Entry 6WNR (electron microscopy, 3.30 A resolution); this record covers chains C and E of the 22 polymer chains in the assembly.

Chain C:
Protein: ATP synthase subunit alpha
From: Escherichia coli
Notes: EC 7.1.2.2
Reference sequence: A0A073FQ32 (A0A073FQ32_ECOLX); numbering as in UniProt (aligned over 1-513)
Sequence (513 residues; numbered 1 to 513; the number before each row is that of its first residue):
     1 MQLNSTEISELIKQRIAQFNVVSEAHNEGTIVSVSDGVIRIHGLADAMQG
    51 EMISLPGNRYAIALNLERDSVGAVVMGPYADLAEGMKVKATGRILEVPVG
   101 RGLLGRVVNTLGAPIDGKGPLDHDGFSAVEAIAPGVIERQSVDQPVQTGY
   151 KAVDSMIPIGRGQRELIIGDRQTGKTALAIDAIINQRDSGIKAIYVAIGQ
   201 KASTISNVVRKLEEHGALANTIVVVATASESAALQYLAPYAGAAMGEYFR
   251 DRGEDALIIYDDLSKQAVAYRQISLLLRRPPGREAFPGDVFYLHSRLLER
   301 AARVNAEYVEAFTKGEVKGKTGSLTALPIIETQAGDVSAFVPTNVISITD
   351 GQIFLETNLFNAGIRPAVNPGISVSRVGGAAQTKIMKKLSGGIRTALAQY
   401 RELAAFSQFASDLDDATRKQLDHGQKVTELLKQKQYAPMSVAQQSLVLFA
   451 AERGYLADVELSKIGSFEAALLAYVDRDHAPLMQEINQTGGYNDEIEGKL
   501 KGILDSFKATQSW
Unresolved in the structure: 1
Construct notes: conflict Ala47 (Cys in A0A073FQ32), Ala90 (Cys in A0A073FQ32), Ala193 (Cys in A0A073FQ32), Ala243 (Cys in A0A073FQ32)
Small-molecule neighbours:
  - ADP (adenosine-5'-diphosphate): Val374, Ser375, Arg376
  - ATP (adenosine-5'-triphosphate): Tyr150, Asp170, Arg171, Gln172, Thr173, Gly174, Lys175, Thr176, Ala177, Glu331, Phe360, Arg365, Pro366, Gln433, Lys434, Gln435

Chain E:
Protein: ATP synthase subunit beta
From: Escherichia coli
Notes: EC 7.1.2.2
Reference sequence: A0A192CEZ8 (A0A192CEZ8_ECOLX); residues 0-459 here correspond to UniProt positions 1-460 (UniProt number = residue number + 1)
Sequence (471 residues; numbered -11 to 459; the number before each row is that of its first residue; numbers below 1 keep their minus sign (Met-11 is residue -11)):
   -11 MRGSHHHHHHGMATGKIVQVIGAVVDVEFPQDAVPRVYDALEVQNGNERL
    39 VLEVQQQLGGGIVRTIAMGSSDGLRRGLDVKDLEHPIEVPVGKATLGRIM
    89 NVLGEPVDMKGEIGEEERWAIHRAAPSYEELSNSQELLETGIKVIDLMAP
   139 FAKGGKVGLFGGAGVGKTVNMMELIRNIAIEHSGYSVFAGVGERTREGND
   189 FYHEMTDSNVIDKVSLVYGQMNEPPGNRLRVALTGLTMAEKFRDEGRDVL
   239 LFVDNIYRYTLAGTEVSALLGRMPSAVGYQPTLAEEMGVLQERITSTKTG
   289 SITSVQAVYVPADDLTDPSPATTFAHLDATVVLSRQIASLGIYPAVDPLD
   339 STSRQLDPLVVGQEHYDTARGVQSILQRYQELKDIIAILGMDELSEEDKL
   389 VVARARKIQRFLSQPFFVAEVFTGSPGKYVSLKDTIRGFKGIMEGEYDHL
   439 PEQAFYMVGSIEEAVEKAKKL
Unresolved in the structure: -11 to -1
Construct notes: initiating methionine (-11); expression tag (-10 to -1); conflict Ala137 (Cys138 in A0A192CEZ8)
Small-molecule neighbours: ADP (adenosine-5'-diphosphate): Gly150, Ala151, Gly152, Val153, Gly154, Lys155, Thr156, Val157, Tyr331, Gln402, Phe404, Ala407, Phe410, Thr411

Interface between chain C and chain E:
Pairs across the interface (51; chain C residue first):
  Ile8(C) - Gly48(E)
  Ser9(C) - Gln19(E)
  Glu10(C) - Gln19(E)
  Val32(C) - Leu46(E)
  Val32(C) - Gly47(E)
  Ser33(C) - Gln45(E)
  Val34(C) - Gln44(E)
  Val34(C) - Gln45(E)  hydrogen bond (backbone-backbone)
  Ser35(C) - Gln44(E)
  Asp36(C) - Gln44(E)
  Asp36(C) - Arg260(E)  salt bridge
  Ala80(C) - Arg24(E)
  Ala80(C) - Val25(E)
  Asp81(C) - Arg24(E)
  Leu82(C) - Gln45(E)  hydrogen bond (backbone-side chain)
  Ala83(C) - Gln45(E)
  Glu84(C) - Gln45(E)  hydrogen bond (backbone-side chain)
  Glu84(C) - Leu46(E)
  Glu84(C) - Gly47(E)
  Glu84(C) - Gly48(E)  hydrogen bond (side chain-backbone)
  Glu84(C) - Gly49(E)  hydrogen bond (side chain-backbone)
  Ile115(C) - Tyr116(E)  hydrophobic
  Arg171(C) - Phe312(E)
  Gln172(C) - Arg342(E)
  Lys201(C) - Glu280(E)
  Lys201(C) - His314(E)  hydrogen bond (side chain-backbone)
  Lys201(C) - Asp316(E)  salt bridge
  Ala202(C) - Leu119(E)  hydrophobic
  Ala202(C) - Glu280(E)  hydrogen bond (backbone-side chain)
  Ser203(C) - Thr283(E)
  Ser206(C) - Tyr116(E)
  Val209(C) - Tyr116(E)
  Arg210(C) - Asn121(E)
  Arg210(C) - Ser122(E)
  Ser229(C) - Glu280(E)
  Arg271(C) - Ser263(E)
  Arg271(C) - Ala264(E)
  Gln272(C) - Pro269(E)
  Gln272(C) - Thr270(E)
  Gln272(C) - Glu273(E)  hydrogen bond
  Leu275(C) - Ser263(E)
  Leu275(C) - Pro269(E)  hydrophobic
  Leu276(C) - Arg260(E)
  Arg278(C) - Gly259(E)  hydrogen bond (side chain-backbone)
  Arg278(C) - Met261(E)
  Arg279(C) - Met261(E)
  Pro281(C) - Met261(E)
  Ala285(C) - Ser263(E)
  Ala285(C) - Ala264(E)  hydrophobic
  Gln333(C) - Ala309(E)
  Ala334(C) - Thr304(E)
Interface residues without a listed pair, chain C (43 interface residues in all): Tyr79, Ile205, Asn207, Thr227, Ala228, Ala232, Val268, Glu284, Arg365, Tyr436
Interface residues without a listed pair, chain E (42 interface residues in all): Val22, Tyr26, Ala113, Glu117, Ser120, Gln123, Pro262, Ala272, Gly276, Val277, Leu303, Leu347, Tyr354

Summary:
43 residues of chain C and 42 residues of chain E are in contact, with 9 hydrogen bonds and 2 salt bridges.
Among the polar pairs are Asp36(C)-Arg260(E), Lys201(C)-Asp316(E) and Leu82(C)-Gln45(E). Ligands of chain C:
ATP and ADP. Ligands of chain E: ADP.
Chain C is ATP synthase subunit alpha and chain E is ATP synthase subunit beta, both from Escherichia coli;
the structure, E. coli ATP synthase State 3b, was determined by electron microscopy, deposited together with
6OQR, 6OQS, 6OQT, 6OQU, 6OQV, 6OQW and 3 further entries.
